7DCP - chains x and y; structure by electron microscopy, 3.15 A resolution.

Chain x:
Name: PRP2 isoform 1
From: Saccharomyces cerevisiae
UniProt: A0A6A5Q5S8 (A0A6A5Q5S8_YEASX); residues 12-867 here = UniProt positions 12-867
Sequence (856 residues; each row starts with the number of its first residue):
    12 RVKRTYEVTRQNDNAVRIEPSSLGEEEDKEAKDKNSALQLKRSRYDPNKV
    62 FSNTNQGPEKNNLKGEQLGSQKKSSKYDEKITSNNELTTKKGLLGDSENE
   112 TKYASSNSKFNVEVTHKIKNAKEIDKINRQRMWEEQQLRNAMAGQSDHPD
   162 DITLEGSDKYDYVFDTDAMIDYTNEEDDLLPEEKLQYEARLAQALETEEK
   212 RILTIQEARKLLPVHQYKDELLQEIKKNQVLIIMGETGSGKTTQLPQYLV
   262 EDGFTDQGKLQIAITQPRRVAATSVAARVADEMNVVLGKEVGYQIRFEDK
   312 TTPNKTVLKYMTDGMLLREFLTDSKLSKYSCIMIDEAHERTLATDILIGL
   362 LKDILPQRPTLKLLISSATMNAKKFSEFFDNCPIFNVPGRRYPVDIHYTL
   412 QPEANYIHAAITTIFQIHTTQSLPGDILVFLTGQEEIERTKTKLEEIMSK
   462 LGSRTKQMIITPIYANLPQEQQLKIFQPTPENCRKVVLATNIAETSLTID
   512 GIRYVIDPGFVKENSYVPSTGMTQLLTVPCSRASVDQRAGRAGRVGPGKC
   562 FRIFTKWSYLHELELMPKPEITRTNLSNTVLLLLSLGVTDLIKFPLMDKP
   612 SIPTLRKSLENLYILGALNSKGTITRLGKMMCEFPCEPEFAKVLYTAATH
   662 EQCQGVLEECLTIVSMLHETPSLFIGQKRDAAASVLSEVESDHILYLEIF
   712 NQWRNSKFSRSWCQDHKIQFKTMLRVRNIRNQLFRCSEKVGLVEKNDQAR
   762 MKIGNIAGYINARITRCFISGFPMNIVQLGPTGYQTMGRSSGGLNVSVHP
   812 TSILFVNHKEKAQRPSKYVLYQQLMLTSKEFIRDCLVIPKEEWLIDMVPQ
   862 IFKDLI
Disordered / not traced: 22-168, 176-214
Bound ions: Mg2+: T253 (together with ADP)
Small-molecule neighbours: ADP (adenosine-5'-diphosphate): L223, E247, T248, G249, S250, G251, K252, T253, T254, S285, V286, R289, F487, T506, S507, T509, D511, R555

Chain y:
Name: Pre-mRNA-splicing factor SPP2
From: Saccharomyces cerevisiae
UniProt: A0A6A5Q6Y7 (A0A6A5Q6Y7_YEASX); numbering as in UniProt (aligned over 1-185)
Sequence (185 residues; row label = number of the first residue in the row):
     1 MSKFSLKLGSKTLKKNISKKTKKKNSLQKANLFDWDDAETASLSHKPQSK
    51 IKIQSIDKFDLDEESSSKKKLVIKLSENADTKKNDAPLVEYVTEKEYNEV
   101 PVEEFGDALLRGMGWESDSEQDSKGDKTQSRNKDVSNVSQIHPDGLGIGA
   151 KLNKAINVEEASFMPVVKIDKITGTKVDDDKKNKS
Disordered / not traced: 1-68, 79-86, 117-139, 152-158, 169-185

Interface between chain x and chain y:
Pairs across the interface (86; chain x residue first):
  K170(x) with P165(y); V167(y)
  Y171(x) with P165(y), hydrogen bond (backbone-backbone); V166(y); V167(y), hydrogen bond (backbone-backbone)
  D172(x) with V167(y)
  Y173(x) with V166(y), hydrophobic; V167(y), hydrogen bond (backbone-backbone); K168(y)
  P413(x) with I148(y); G149(y); A150(y)
  E414(x) with G147(y), hydrogen bond (backbone-backbone); A150(y)
  A415(x) with G145(y); L146(y); G147(y)
  N416(x) with G145(y)
  Y417(x) with H142(y); G145(y), hydrogen bond (backbone-backbone); L146(y); G147(y)
  I418(x) with G145(y)
  H419(x) with F163(y)
  T423(x) with F163(y)
  I458(x) with V166(y), hydrophobic
  K461(x) with M164(y); V166(y)
  P519(x) with I148(y)
  G520(x) with I148(y)
  F521(x) with H142(y); L146(y); G147(y); I148(y), hydrophobic
  T538(x) with H142(y)
  F565(x) with I148(y), hydrophobic
  S569(x) with I148(y); G149(y)
  T600(x) with L75(y); E77(y)
  D601(x) with M113(y)
  L602(x) with M113(y), hydrophobic
  I603(x) with M113(y)
  I613(x) with L110(y), hydrophobic; W115(y)
  L616(x) with L110(y), hydrophobic
  R617(x) with G106(y); D107(y); L110(y)
  L620(x) with F105(y); L109(y), hydrophobic
  E621(x) with V102(y); E103(y); G106(y)
  Y624(x) with E96(y), hydrogen bond (side chain-backbone); Y97(y), hydrogen bond (backbone-side chain); V100(y), hydrogen bond (side chain-backbone); P101(y); V102(y), hydrophobic; F105(y), hydrophobic
  I625(x) with Y97(y); V102(y), hydrophobic
  G627(x) with V92(y); Y97(y)
  L629(x) with F105(y), hydrophobic
  N630(x) with E96(y); F105(y)
  S631(x) with I73(y); E96(y), hydrogen bond; F105(y)
  K632(x) with I73(y)
  G633(x) with L75(y)
  T634(x) with S76(y)
  T636(x) with V89(y), hydrogen bond (side chain-backbone)
  R637(x) with L88(y); V89(y), hydrogen bond (backbone-backbone); E90(y), salt bridge
  Y656(x) with E90(y), hydrogen bond
  L837(x) with Q140(y); I141(y), hydrophobic
  T838(x) with H142(y)
  S839(x) with I141(y); H142(y), hydrogen bond (backbone-backbone); P143(y)
  Q861(x) with Y97(y)
  K864(x) with N98(y), hydrogen bond
Other interface residues (no listed pair), chain x (54 interface residues in all): I422, K454, L462, P540, L574, L595, L638, R800
Other interface residues (no listed pair), chain y (41 interface residues in all): K74, G114, D144

In short:
The interface between chain x and chain y involves 54 residues on one side and 41 on the other, with 14
hydrogen bonds and 1 salt bridge. Among the polar pairs are R637(x)-E90(y), Y624(x)-E96(y) and Y624(x)-Y97(y).
Ligands of chain x: ADP.
Here chain x is PRP2 isoform 1 and chain y is Pre-mRNA-splicing factor SPP2, both from Saccharomyces
cerevisiae. Entry 7DCP (cryo-EM structure of the DEAH-box helicase Prp2 and coactivator Spp2) was determined
by electron microscopy together with 7DCO, 7DCQ, 7DCR and 7DD3 from the same study.
